Entry 1OXH (X-ray diffraction, 2.09 A resolution); this record covers chains A and B.

# Chain A (and B)
Molecule: Beta ketoacyl-acyl carrier protein synthase
From: Streptococcus pneumoniae
Notes: EC 2.3.1.41; chain B of this document is another copy of the same molecule, construct and numbering; everything in this record applies to it too
Reference sequence: Q9FBC2 (Q9FBC2_STRPN); residues 1-411 here correspond to UniProt positions 4-414 (UniProt number = residue number + 3)
Amino-acid sequence (430 residues; row label = number of the first residue in the row; numbers below 1 keep their minus sign (Gly-18 is residue -18)):
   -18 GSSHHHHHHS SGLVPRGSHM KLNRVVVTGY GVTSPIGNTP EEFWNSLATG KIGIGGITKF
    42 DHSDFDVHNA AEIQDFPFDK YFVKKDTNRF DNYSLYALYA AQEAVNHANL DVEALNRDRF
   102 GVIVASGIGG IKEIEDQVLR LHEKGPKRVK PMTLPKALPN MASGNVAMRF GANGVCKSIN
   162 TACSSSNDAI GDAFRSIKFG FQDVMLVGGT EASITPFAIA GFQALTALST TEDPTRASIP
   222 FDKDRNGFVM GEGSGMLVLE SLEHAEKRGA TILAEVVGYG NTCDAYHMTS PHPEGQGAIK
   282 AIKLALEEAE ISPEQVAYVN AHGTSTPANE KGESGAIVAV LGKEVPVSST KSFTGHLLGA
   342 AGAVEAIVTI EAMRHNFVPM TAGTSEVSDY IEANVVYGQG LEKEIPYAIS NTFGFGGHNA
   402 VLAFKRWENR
Not modelled in the structure: -18 to 1, 410-411
Differences from the reference sequence: cloning artifact (-18 to 0)
Metal / ion sites: Mg2+: Asn301, Ala302, Glu346, Ser391, Asn392
What the authors report for this chain:
  - Mg2+ coordination: Glu346
  - catalytic residues: Lys332 (proposed by the authors, not directly observed)

# How chain A and chain B interact
Pairs across the interface (120):
  Lys2(A) - Lys2(B)
  Asp45(A) - Pro127(B)
  Asp99(A) - Lys281(B)  salt bridge
  Gly108(A) - Pro140(B)
  Ile109(A) - Leu139(B)  hydrophobic
  Ile115(A) - Ile115(B)  hydrophobic
  Glu116(A) - Val119(B)
  Gln118(A) - Phe198(B)
  Val119(A) - Glu116(B)
  Val119(A) - Val119(B)  hydrophobic
  Val119(A) - Leu120(B)  hydrophobic
  Val119(A) - Phe198(B)  hydrophobic
  Leu120(A) - Val119(B)  hydrophobic
  Leu120(A) - His123(B)
  Leu122(A) - Glu116(B)
  Leu122(A) - Pro197(B)
  Leu122(A) - Phe198(B)  hydrophobic
  His123(A) - Leu120(B)
  His123(A) - Glu124(B)  salt bridge
  Pro127(A) - Asp45(B)
  Pro127(A) - Phe46(B)  hydrophobic
  Pro127(A) - Gln204(B)
  Lys128(A) - Asp47(B)  salt bridge
  Val130(A) - Ala201(B)  hydrophobic
  Val130(A) - Ala205(B)
  Lys131(A) - Ala205(B)
  Pro132(A) - Ala205(B)
  Pro132(A) - Leu206(B)
  Met133(A) - Thr270(B)
  Thr134(A) - Phe198(B)
  Leu135(A) - Gly202(B)
  Leu135(A) - Phe203(B)  hydrophobic
  Pro136(A) - Thr270(B)
  Leu139(A) - Ile109(B)  hydrophobic
  Pro140(A) - Gly108(B)
  Pro140(A) - Asn161(B)
  Asn141(A) - Asn161(B)
  Asn141(A) - Ala163(B)
  Asn141(A) - Phe396(B)  hydrogen bond (side chain-backbone)
  Asn141(A) - His399(B)  hydrogen bond
  Met142(A) - Met269(B)  hydrophobic
  Met142(A) - Phe396(B)  hydrophobic
  Ser144(A) - His399(B)
  Gly145(A) - Met269(B)
  Gly145(A) - Gly397(B)
  Asn146(A) - Met269(B)
  Ala148(A) - Cys264(B)  hydrophobic
  Ala148(A) - Ala266(B)
  Met149(A) - Ala266(B)
  Met149(A) - His268(B)
  Met149(A) - Met269(B)  hydrophobic
  Ala153(A) - Cys264(B)
  Ala153(A) - Ala266(B)
  Asn154(A) - Thr263(B)
  Asn154(A) - Cys264(B)  hydrogen bond (backbone-backbone)
  Asn154(A) - Asp265(B)
  Asn154(A) - Ala266(B)
  Gly155(A) - Thr263(B)
  Gly155(A) - Cys264(B)  hydrogen bond (backbone-backbone)
  Val156(A) - Asn262(B)
  Cys157(A) - Thr162(B)
  Cys157(A) - Cys264(B)  hydrophobic
  Cys157(A) - His399(B)  hydrogen bond (backbone-side chain)
  Lys158(A) - Thr162(B)
  Lys158(A) - Asp173(B)  salt bridge
  Ser159(A) - Ile160(B)
  Ser159(A) - Asn161(B)  hydrogen bond (backbone-backbone)
  Ile160(A) - Ser159(B)
  Asn161(A) - Pro140(B)
  Asn161(A) - Asn141(B)
  Asn161(A) - Ser159(B)  hydrogen bond (backbone-backbone)
  Thr162(A) - Cys157(B)
  Thr162(A) - Lys158(B)
  Ala163(A) - Asn141(B)
  Asp173(A) - Lys158(B)  salt bridge
  Arg176(A) - Phe182(B)
  Phe180(A) - Phe180(B)  hydrophobic
  Phe180(A) - Phe182(B)  hydrophobic
  Phe182(A) - Arg176(B)
  Phe182(A) - Phe180(B)  hydrophobic
  Pro197(A) - Leu122(B)
  Phe198(A) - Gln118(B)
  Phe198(A) - Val119(B)  hydrophobic
  Phe198(A) - Leu122(B)  hydrophobic
  Phe198(A) - Thr134(B)
  Ala201(A) - Val130(B)  hydrophobic
  Gly202(A) - Leu135(B)
  Phe203(A) - Leu135(B)  hydrophobic
  Gln204(A) - Pro127(B)
  Ala205(A) - Val130(B)
  Ala205(A) - Lys131(B)
  Ala205(A) - Pro132(B)
  Leu206(A) - Pro132(B)
  Asn262(A) - Val156(B)
  Thr263(A) - Asn154(B)
  Thr263(A) - Gly155(B)
  Cys264(A) - Ala148(B)  hydrophobic
  Cys264(A) - Ala153(B)
  Cys264(A) - Asn154(B)  hydrogen bond (backbone-backbone)
  Cys264(A) - Gly155(B)  hydrogen bond (backbone-backbone)
  Cys264(A) - Cys157(B)  hydrophobic
  Asp265(A) - Asn154(B)
  Ala266(A) - Ala148(B)
  Ala266(A) - Met149(B)
  Ala266(A) - Ala153(B)
  Ala266(A) - Asn154(B)
  Tyr267(A) - Met149(B)
  His268(A) - Met149(B)
  Met269(A) - Arg70(B)
  Met269(A) - Met133(B)  hydrophobic
  Met269(A) - Asn146(B)
  Met269(A) - Met149(B)  hydrophobic
  Thr270(A) - Pro136(B)
  Lys281(A) - Asp99(B)  salt bridge
  Phe396(A) - Asn141(B)  hydrogen bond (backbone-side chain)
  Phe396(A) - Met142(B)  hydrophobic
  Gly397(A) - Gly145(B)
  His399(A) - Asn141(B)  hydrogen bond
  His399(A) - Ser144(B)
  His399(A) - Cys157(B)  hydrogen bond (side chain-backbone)
Also at the interface, not in a pair above, chain A (71 interface residues in all): Phe46, Ile112, Gly152, Ala199, Glu289
Also at the interface, not in a pair above, chain B (74 interface residues in all): Phe71, Ile112, Gly152, Ala199, Tyr267, Glu289

# Summary
The interface between chain A and chain B involves 71 residues on one side and 74 on the other, with 12
hydrogen bonds and 6 salt bridges. Polar contacts include Asp99(A)-Lys281(B), His123(A)-Glu124(B) and
Lys128(A)-Asp47(B). The Mg2+ site is built by Asn301(A), Ala302(A), Glu346(A), Ser391(A) and Asn392(A). The
paper reports the catalytic residue Lys332(A); Mg2+ coordination by Glu346(A).
Chain A and chain B are both Beta ketoacyl-acyl carrier protein synthase (Streptococcus pneumoniae); the
structure, The crystal structure of beta-ketoacyl-[acyl carrier protein] synthase II from Streptococcus
Pneumoniae, Triclinic form, was determined by X-ray diffraction together with 1OX0 from the same study.
